Entry 1SJ4 (X-ray diffraction, 2.70 A resolution); this record covers chains R and P.

== Chain R ==
Molecule: precursor form of the Hepatitis Delta virus ribozyme
Source organism: Hepatitis delta virus
Notes: engineered mutation(s): C75U
Sequence (76 nucleotides; each row starts with the number of its first residue):
    98 GAUGGCCGGC AUGGUCCCAG CCUCCUCGCU GGCGCCGGCU GGGCAACACC AUUGCACUCC
   158 GGUGGUGAAU GGGACU
Unresolved in the structure: 98-99, 173

== Chain P ==
Name: small nuclear ribonucleoprotein A
Source organism: Homo sapiens
Notes: fragment: RNA binding domain
Reference sequence: P09012 (SNRPA_HUMAN); numbering as in UniProt (aligned over 1-100)
Amino-acid sequence (100 residues; numbered 1 to 100; the number before each row is that of its first residue):
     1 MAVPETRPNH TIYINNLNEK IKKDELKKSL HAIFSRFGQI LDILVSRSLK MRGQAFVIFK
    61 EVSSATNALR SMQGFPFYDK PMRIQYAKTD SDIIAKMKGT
Unresolved in the structure: 1-3, 99-100
Sequence notes: engineered mutation His31 (Tyr in P09012), Arg36 (Gln in P09012)
Swiss-Prot annotation at these positions:
  - modified residue: Ala2 (N-acetylalanine), Lys60 (N6-acetyllysine)
  - mutagenesis: Thr11 (T11V: Abolishes RNA binding), Tyr13 (Y13F: Substantially reduces RNA binding), Asn15 (N15V: Abolishes RNA binding), Asn16 (N16V: Substantially reduces RNA binding), Arg52 (R52Q: Abolishes RNA binding)

== Interface between chain R and chain P ==
Residue-residue contacts (44):
  A143(R) - Lys22(P)  phosphate contact
  C144(R) - Lys22(P)  salt bridge to the phosphate
  A148(R) - Leu49(P)  base contact
  A148(R) - Arg52(P)  hydrogen bond to the base
  U149(R) - Glu19(P)  hydrogen bond to the base
  U149(R) - Arg52(P)  base contact
  U150(R) - Asn15(P)  base contact
  U150(R) - Asn16(P)  hydrogen bond to the base
  U150(R) - Lys80(P)  hydrogen bond to the base
  U150(R) - Arg83(P)  hydrogen bond to the base
  G151(R) - Tyr13(P)  base contact
  G151(R) - Asn15(P)  hydrogen bond to the base
  G151(R) - Asn16(P)  hydrogen bond to the base
  G151(R) - Glu19(P)  hydrogen bond to the base
  G151(R) - Lys50(P)  hydrogen bond to the sugar
  G151(R) - Met51(P)  sugar contact
  G151(R) - Arg52(P)  hydrogen bond to the base
  G151(R) - Gly53(P)  base contact
  G151(R) - Gln54(P)  hydrogen bond to the base
  C152(R) - Tyr13(P)  stacking on the base
  C152(R) - Met51(P)  sugar contact
  C152(R) - Gln54(P)  sugar contact
  C152(R) - Phe56(P)  sugar contact
  C152(R) - Gln85(P)  hydrogen bond to the base
  C152(R) - Tyr86(P)  hydrogen bond to the base
  C152(R) - Ala87(P)  base contact
  C152(R) - Lys88(P)  hydrogen bond to the base
  A153(R) - Leu44(P)  base contact
  A153(R) - Lys50(P)  salt bridge to the phosphate
  A153(R) - Met51(P)  sugar contact
  A153(R) - Phe56(P)  stacking on the base
  A153(R) - Thr89(P)  hydrogen bond to the base
  A153(R) - Asp90(P)  hydrogen bond to the base
  A153(R) - Ser91(P)  hydrogen bond to the base
  C154(R) - Thr89(P)  hydrogen bond to the base
  C154(R) - Asp90(P)  hydrogen bond to the base
  C154(R) - Ser91(P)  base contact
  C154(R) - Asp92(P)  hydrogen bond to the base
  C154(R) - Ile93(P)  base contact
  C157(R) - Ser46(P)  phosphate contact
  C157(R) - Ser48(P)  phosphate contact
  G158(R) - Ser48(P)  phosphate contact
  G158(R) - Leu49(P)  hydrogen bond to the phosphate
  G158(R) - Arg52(P)  hydrogen bond to the base
Also at the interface, not in a pair above, chain P (29 interface residues in all): Thr6, Leu17, Arg47

== In short ==
11 residues of chain R and 29 residues of chain P are in contact, with 22 hydrogen bonds, 2 salt bridges and 2
aromatic stacking contacts. Among the polar pairs are A148(R)-Arg52(P), U149(R)-Glu19(P) and U150(R)-Asn16(P).
UniProt lists 5 mutagenesis sites on chain P.
Chain R is precursor form of the Hepatitis Delta virus ribozyme (Hepatitis delta virus) and chain P is small
nuclear ribonucleoprotein A (Homo sapiens); the structure, Crystal structure of a C75U mutant Hepatitis Delta
Virus ribozyme precursor, in Cu2+ solution, was determined by X-ray diffraction together with 1SJ3, 1VBX,
1VBY, 1VBZ, 1VC0, 1VC5 and 1VC6 from the same study.
